Entry 1A95 (X-ray diffraction, 2.00 A resolution); this record covers chains A and C of the 4 polymer chains in the assembly.

[Chain A (and C)]
Protein: Xanthine-guanine phosphoribosyltransferase
Source organism: Escherichia coli
Notes: EC 2.4.2.22; chain C of this document is another copy of the same molecule, construct and numbering; everything in this record applies to it too
UniProtKB: P0A9M5 (XGPT_ECOLI); numbering as in UniProt (aligned over 1-152)
Amino-acid sequence (152 residues; numbered 1 to 152; the number before each row is that of its first residue):
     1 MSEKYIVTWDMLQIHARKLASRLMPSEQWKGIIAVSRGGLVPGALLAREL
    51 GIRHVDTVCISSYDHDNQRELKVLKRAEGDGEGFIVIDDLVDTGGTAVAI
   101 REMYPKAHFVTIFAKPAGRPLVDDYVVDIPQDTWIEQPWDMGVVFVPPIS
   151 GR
Disordered / not traced: 1-2, 64-66, 151-152 (chain C: 1-2)
Ligand contacts: boric acid (BO3): Val-35, Ser-36, Arg-37, Gly-38, Gly-39, Asp-88, Asp-89, Thr-96

[Interface between chain A and chain C]
Pairs across the interface - 38 pairs, chain A then chain C:
  Ile-6(A) with Ile-14(C), hydrophobic
  Thr-8(A) with Asp-10(C); Met-11(C)
  Asp-10(A) with Thr-8(C)
  Arg-17(A) with Val-146(C)
  Met-24(A) with Ile-149(C), hydrophobic; Ser-150(C)
  Ser-26(A) with Ser-150(C); Arg-152(C), hydrogen bond (backbone-side chain)
  Trp-29(A) with Arg-152(C), hydrogen bond (backbone-side chain)
  Arg-48(A) with Phe-145(C); Val-146(C), hydrogen bond (side chain-backbone); Pro-147(C); Pro-148(C)
  Glu-49(A) with Pro-148(C); Ile-149(C), hydrogen bond (side chain-backbone); Ser-150(C), hydrogen bond (backbone-side chain)
  Leu-50(A) with Ser-150(C), hydrogen bond (backbone-side chain); Arg-152(C)
  Gly-51(A) with Ser-150(C); Arg-152(C)
  Ile-52(A) with Arg-152(C)
  Phe-145(A) with Arg-48(C)
  Val-146(A) with Arg-17(C); Arg-48(C), hydrogen bond (backbone-side chain)
  Pro-147(A) with Arg-48(C)
  Pro-148(A) with Arg-48(C); Glu-49(C)
  Ile-149(A) with Arg-17(C); Ala-20(C), hydrophobic; Ser-21(C); Met-24(C); Glu-49(C), hydrogen bond (backbone-side chain)
  Ser-150(A) with Met-24(C); Ser-26(C); Glu-49(C), hydrogen bond (backbone-backbone); Leu-50(C); Gly-51(C)
Also at the interface, not in a pair above, chain A (23 interface residues in all): Met-11, Ile-14, Ala-20, Ser-21, Glu-27
Also at the interface, not in a pair above, chain C (21 interface residues in all): Ile-6

[Summary]
23 residues of chain A and 21 residues of chain C are in contact, with 9 hydrogen bonds. Polar contacts
include Ser-26(A)/Arg-152(C), Trp-29(A)/Arg-152(C) and Arg-48(A)/Val-146(C). Bound to chain A: boric acid.
Chain A and chain C are both Xanthine-guanine phosphoribosyltransferase (Escherichia coli); the structure,
Xprtase from E. coli complexed with mg:cprpp and guanine, was determined by X-ray diffraction (same
publication as 1A96, 1A97 and 1A98).
